PDB entry 6N09 | electron microscopy, 3.50 A resolution | chains GB and LE of the 60 polymer chains in the assembly

[Chain GB (and LE)]
Molecule: Microcompartments protein
From: Haliangium ochraceum (strain DSM 14365 / JCM 11303 / SMP-2)
Notes: chain LE of this document is another copy of the same molecule, construct and numbering; everything in this record applies to it too
UniProtKB: D0LID5 (D0LID5_HALO1); numbering as in UniProt (aligned over 1-99)
Sequence (99 residues; row label = number of the first residue in the row):
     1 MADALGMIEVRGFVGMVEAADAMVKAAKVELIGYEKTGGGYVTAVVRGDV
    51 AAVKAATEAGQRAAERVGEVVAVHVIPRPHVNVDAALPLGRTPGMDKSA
Unresolved in the structure: 1, 94-99
Swiss-Prot annotation at these positions:
  - mutagenesis: Lys28 (K28A: Forms larger hexamer patches, increases hexamer stacking), Arg78 (R78A: Forms smaller hexamer patches)

[Interface between chain GB and chain LE]
Residue-residue contacts - 7 pairs, chain GB then chain LE:
  Val50(GB) - Ala51(LE)  hydrophobic
  Val50(GB) - Ala52(LE)
  Ala51(GB) - Ala51(LE)  hydrophobic
  Lys54(GB) - Lys54(LE)
  Pro77(GB) - Ala26(LE)
  Arg78(GB) - Ala26(LE)
  Arg78(GB) - Lys28(LE)
Other interface residues (no listed pair), chain LE (7 interface residues in all): Ala27, Ala55

[Overview]
Chain GB and chain LE form an interface of 5 and 7 residues respectively. UniProt lists 2 mutagenesis sites on
chain GB.
Chain GB and chain LE are both Microcompartments protein (Haliangium ochraceum (strain DSM 14365 / JCM 11303 /
SMP-2)); the structure, Cryo-EM structure of the HO BMC shell: subregion classified for BMC-T: TD-TDTDTD, was
determined by electron microscopy together with 6MZU, 6MZV, 6MZX, 6MZY, 6N06, 6N07, 6N0F and 6N0G from the
same study.
